6ZMC - chains B and C; structure by X-ray diffraction, 2.50 A resolution.

# Chain B (and C)
Molecule: tRNA hydroxylase
From: Pseudomonas putida KT2440
Notes: chain C of this document is another copy of the same molecule, construct and numbering; everything in this record applies to it too
UniProt: A0A179QS89 (A0A179QS89_PSEPU); residue numbers follow UniProt; this construct covers 2-201
Amino-acid sequence (200 residues; row label = number of the first residue in the row):
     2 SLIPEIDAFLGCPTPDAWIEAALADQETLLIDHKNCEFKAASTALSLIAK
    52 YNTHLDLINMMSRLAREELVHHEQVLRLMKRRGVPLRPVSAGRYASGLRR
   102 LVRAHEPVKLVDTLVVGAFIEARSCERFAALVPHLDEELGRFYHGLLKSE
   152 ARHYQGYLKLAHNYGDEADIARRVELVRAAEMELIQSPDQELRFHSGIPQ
Not modelled in the structure: 2 (chain C: fully traced)
Metal / ion sites: Ca2+ site 1: Asp-8, Leu-11 (shared with Asp-8(C), Leu-11(C) of chain C); Fe ion site 1: Glu-38, Glu-69, His-72 (together with 2-amino-2-hydroxymethyl-propane-1,3-diol); Fe ion site 2: Glu-69, Glu-122, Glu-151, His-154 (together with 2-amino-2-hydroxymethyl-propane-1,3-diol); Ca2+ site 2 near Gly-84 (its only coordinating residue here)
From the paper describing this entry:
  - conformationally variable residues (order/disorder transition): Arg-83 to Pro-108
  - mutagenesis - K40D, K40D/R100E, R100E: abolished catalytic activity
  - mutagenesis - K40D, R100E: unchanged stability

# How chain B and chain C interact
Contacting residue pairs (44):
  Phe-39(B) with Leu-46(C); Ile-49(C), hydrophobic; Ala-50(C), hydrophobic
  Ser-43(B) with Leu-46(C)
  Leu-46(B) with Phe-39(C); Ser-43(C); Leu-46(C), hydrophobic; Leu-70(C), hydrophobic
  Ile-49(B) with Phe-39(C), hydrophobic
  Ala-50(B) with Phe-39(C)
  Asn-53(B) with Lys-35(C); Asn-36(C)
  Thr-54(B) with Leu-87(C); Arg-88(C)
  Leu-56(B) with Lys-81(C); Leu-87(C), hydrophobic
  Ile-59(B) with Leu-77(C), hydrophobic; Leu-87(C), hydrophobic
  Asn-60(B) with Leu-77(C)
  Ser-63(B) with Leu-70(C); His-73(C), hydrogen bond; Glu-74(C), hydrogen bond
  Arg-64(B) with Glu-74(C), salt bridge
  Ala-66(B) with Leu-70(C), hydrophobic
  Arg-67(B) with Arg-67(C); Leu-70(C); Val-71(C); Glu-74(C), salt bridge
  Leu-70(B) with Leu-46(C), hydrophobic; Ser-63(C); Ala-66(C), hydrophobic; Arg-67(C)
  Val-71(B) with Arg-67(C)
  His-73(B) with Ile-59(C); Ser-63(C), hydrogen bond
  Glu-74(B) with Ser-63(C), hydrogen bond; Arg-64(C), salt bridge; Arg-67(C), salt bridge
  Leu-77(B) with Ile-59(C), hydrophobic
  Leu-87(B) with Asn-53(C); Thr-54(C); Leu-56(C), hydrophobic; Ile-59(C), hydrophobic
  Pro-89(B) with Asn-53(C)
Interface residues without a listed pair, chain B (24 interface residues in all): Ala-42, His-55, Lys-81
Interface residues without a listed pair, chain C (28 interface residues in all): Ala-42, His-55, Asn-60, Arg-78, Pro-89

# In short
Chain B and chain C form an interface of 24 and 28 residues respectively; the contacts include 4 hydrogen
bonds and 4 salt bridges. Among the polar pairs are Arg-64(B)/Glu-74(C), Arg-67(B)/Glu-74(C) and
Ser-63(B)/His-73(C). Asp-8(B) and Leu-11(B) coordinate Ca2+ site 1. From the paper: K40D, K40D/R100E and R100E
of chain B abolish catalytic activity; conformational variability at Arg-83(B).
Both chains are tRNA hydroxylase (Pseudomonas putida KT2440). Entry 6ZMC (Structure of the tRNA-Monooxygenase
enzyme MiaE frozen under 2000 bar using the high pressure freezing method) was determined by X-ray
diffraction, deposited together with 6ZMA and 6ZMB.
